PDB entry 3J95 | electron microscopy, 7.60 A resolution (low resolution: residue-level contacts below are approximate; hydrogen-bond / salt-bridge calls are withheld) | chains B and C of the 6 polymer chains in the assembly

[Chain B (and C)]
Protein: Vesicle-fusing ATPase
Source organism: Cricetulus griseus
Notes: EC 3.6.4.6; chain C of this document is another copy of the same molecule, construct and numbering; everything in this record applies to it too
UniProtKB: P18708 (NSF_CRIGR); residues 1-744 here = UniProt positions 1-744
Chain sequence (747 residues; numbered -2 to 744; the number before each row is that of its first residue; numbers below 1 keep their minus sign (Gly-2 is residue -2)):
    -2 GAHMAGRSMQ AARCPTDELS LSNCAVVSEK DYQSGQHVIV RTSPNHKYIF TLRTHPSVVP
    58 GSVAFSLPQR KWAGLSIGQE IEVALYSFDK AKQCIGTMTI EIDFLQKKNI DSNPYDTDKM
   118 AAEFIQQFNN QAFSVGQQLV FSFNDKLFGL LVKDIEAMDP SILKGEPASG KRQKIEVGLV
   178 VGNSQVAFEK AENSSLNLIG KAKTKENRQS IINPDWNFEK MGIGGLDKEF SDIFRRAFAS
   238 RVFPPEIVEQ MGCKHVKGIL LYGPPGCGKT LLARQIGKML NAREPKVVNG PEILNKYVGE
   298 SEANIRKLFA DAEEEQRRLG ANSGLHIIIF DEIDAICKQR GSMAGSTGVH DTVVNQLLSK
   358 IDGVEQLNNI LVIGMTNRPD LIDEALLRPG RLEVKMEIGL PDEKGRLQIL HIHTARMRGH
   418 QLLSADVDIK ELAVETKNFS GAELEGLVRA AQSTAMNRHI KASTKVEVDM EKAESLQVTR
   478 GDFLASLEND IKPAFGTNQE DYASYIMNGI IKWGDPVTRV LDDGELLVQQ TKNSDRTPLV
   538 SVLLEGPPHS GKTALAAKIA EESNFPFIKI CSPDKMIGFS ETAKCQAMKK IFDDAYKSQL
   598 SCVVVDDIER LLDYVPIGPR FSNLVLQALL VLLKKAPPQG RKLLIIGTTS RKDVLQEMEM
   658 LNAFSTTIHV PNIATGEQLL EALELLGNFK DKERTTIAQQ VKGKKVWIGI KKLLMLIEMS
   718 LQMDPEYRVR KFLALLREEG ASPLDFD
Unresolved in the structure: -2 to 216, 331-346, 458-478, 494-496, 738-744 (chain C: -2 to 216, 335-346, 458-478, 494-496, 738-744)
Differences from the reference sequence: expression tag (-2 to 0)
Residues lining bound ligands: ADP (adenosine-5'-diphosphate): Tyr502, Ile503, Met504, Asn505, Gly506, Ile507, Ile508, Lys509, Trp510, Val514, Pro544, Pro545, His546, Ser547, Gly548, Lys549, Thr550, Ala551, Leu552, Ile707, Lys708, Leu711
UniProt features mapped onto this chain:
  - binding site (ATP): Asn505 to Trp510, Pro545 to Leu552
  - binding site (Mg(2+)): Thr550
  - modified residue: Lys105 (N6-acetyllysine), Ser207 (Phosphoserine), Tyr259 (Phosphotyrosine), Ser569 (Phosphoserine)

[How chain B and chain C interact]
Pairs across the interface (60; chain B residue first):
  Arg232(B) with Asn454(C)
  Arg233(B) with Ser450(C)
  Ala236(B) with Met453(C); Asn454(C)
  Ser237(B) with Met453(C)
  Phe240(B) with Met453(C)
  Ile244(B) with Met453(C)
  Glu246(B) with Arg413(C); His417(C)
  Gln247(B) with Met414(C); His417(C)
  Met248(B) with Met414(C); Gln449(C)
  Gly249(B) with Arg413(C); Met414(C)
  Cys250(B) with Arg446(C); Gln449(C)
  Thr349(B) with Asn292(C); Lys293(C)
  Asn352(B) with Glu289(C); Asn292(C)
  Leu523(B) with Met720(C)
  Gln526(B) with Gln719(C); Met720(C)
  Gln527(B) with Met712(C); Glu715(C); Met716(C); Gln719(C)
  Asn530(B) with Gln719(C)
  Arg533(B) with Asn505(C); Leu683(C); Asn685(C); Leu711(C); Glu715(C)
  Thr534(B) with Asn505(C)
  Val537(B) with Met712(C)
  Thr579(B) with Gly575(C)
  Cys582(B) with Ile574(C)
  Phe618(B) with Arg617(C)
  Asn620(B) with Asp610(C); Val612(C)
  Leu621(B) with Gly575(C)
  Gln624(B) with Arg607(C); Asp610(C); Tyr611(C)
  Ala625(B) with Ile574(C)
  Leu627(B) with Arg607(C)
  Val628(B) with Asp571(C); Ile574(C); Arg607(C)
  Lys631(B) with Asp604(C); Arg607(C)
  Glu654(B) with Pro613(C); Ile614(C)
  Met655(B) with Pro613(C)
  Glu656(B) with Pro613(C); Arg648(C)
  Asn659(B) with Pro545(C); His546(C)
  Ser662(B) with Met712(C)
Other interface residues (no listed pair), chain B (44 interface residues in all): Val239, Asp532, Leu536, Pro616, Leu623, Lys632, Ala633, Pro634, Thr663
Other interface residues (no listed pair), chain C (39 interface residues in all): Glu442, Thr451, Ile457, Met504, Pro570

[Summary]
Chain B and chain C form an interface of 44 and 39 residues respectively. Bound to chain B: ADP. UniProt lists
14 ATP-binding residues and Mg2+-binding residue Thr550(B) on chain B.
Chain B and chain C are both Vesicle-fusing ATPase (Cricetulus griseus); the structure, Structure of ADP-bound
N-ethylmaleimide sensitive factor, was determined by electron microscopy, deposited together with 3J94, 3J96,
3J97, 3J98 and 3J99.
